4IE1 - chain A; structure by X-ray diffraction, 2.00 A resolution.

== Chain A ==
Protein: Arginase-1
Source organism: Homo sapiens
Notes: EC 3.5.3.1
UniProtKB: P05089 (ARGI1_HUMAN); residues 5-318 here = UniProt positions 5-318
Sequence (314 residues; row label = number of the first residue in the row):
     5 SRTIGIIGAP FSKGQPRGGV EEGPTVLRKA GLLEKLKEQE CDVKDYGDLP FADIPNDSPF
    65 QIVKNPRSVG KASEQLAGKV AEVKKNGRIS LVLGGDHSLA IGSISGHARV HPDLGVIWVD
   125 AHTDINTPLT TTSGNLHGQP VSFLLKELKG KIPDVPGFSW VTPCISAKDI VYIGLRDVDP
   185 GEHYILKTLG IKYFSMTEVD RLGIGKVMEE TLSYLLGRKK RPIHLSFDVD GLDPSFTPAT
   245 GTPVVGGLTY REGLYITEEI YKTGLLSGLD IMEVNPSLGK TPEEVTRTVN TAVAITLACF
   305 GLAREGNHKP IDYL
Ion coordination: Mn2+ site 1: H101, D124, D128, D232 (together with 1EC); Mn2+ site 2: D124, H126, D232, D234 (together with 1EC)
Ligand contacts: 1EC ([(5R)-5-amino-5-carboxy-8-hydroxyoctyl](trihydroxy)borate(1-)): H101, D124, H126, D128, N130, T135, T136, S137, N139, H141, G142, D183, E186, D232, D234, T246, E277
UniProt features mapped onto this chain:
  - binding site (Mn(2+)): H101, D124, H126, D128, D232, D234
  - binding site (substrate): H126 to N130, S137 to N139, D183, T246, E277
  - modified residue: K17 (N6-succinyllysine), S62 (Phosphoserine), S72 (Phosphoserine), K75 (N6-succinyllysine), S163 (Phosphoserine), S217 (Phosphoserine)
  - natural variant: I11 (I11T: In ARGIN), G27 (G27D: In ARGIN), G74 (G74V: In ARGIN), A125 (A125V: In ARGIN), T134 (T134I: In ARGIN), G138 (G138V: In ARGIN), R180 (R180T: In ARGIN), G235 (G235R: In ARGIN), R308 (R308Q: In ARGIN)

== Overview ==
Bound to chain A: compound 1EC. H101, D124, D128 and D232 form the Mn2+ site 1. The Mn2+ site 2 is built by
D124, H126, D232 and D234. From UniProt: 6 Mn2+-binding residues and 11 substrate-binding residues.
Chain A is Arginase-1 (Homo sapiens); the structure, Crystal structure of human Arginase-1 complexed with
inhibitor 1h, was determined by X-ray diffraction (same publication as 4IE2 and 4IE3).
